5HX2 - chains D and F of the 9 polymer chains in the assembly; structure by electron microscopy, 3.80 A resolution.

[Chain D]
Protein: Baseplate wedge protein gp6
Source organism: Enterobacteria phage T4
UniProtKB: P19060 (BP06_BPT4); residue numbers follow UniProt; this construct covers 1-660
Amino-acid sequence (660 residues; each row starts with the number of its first residue):
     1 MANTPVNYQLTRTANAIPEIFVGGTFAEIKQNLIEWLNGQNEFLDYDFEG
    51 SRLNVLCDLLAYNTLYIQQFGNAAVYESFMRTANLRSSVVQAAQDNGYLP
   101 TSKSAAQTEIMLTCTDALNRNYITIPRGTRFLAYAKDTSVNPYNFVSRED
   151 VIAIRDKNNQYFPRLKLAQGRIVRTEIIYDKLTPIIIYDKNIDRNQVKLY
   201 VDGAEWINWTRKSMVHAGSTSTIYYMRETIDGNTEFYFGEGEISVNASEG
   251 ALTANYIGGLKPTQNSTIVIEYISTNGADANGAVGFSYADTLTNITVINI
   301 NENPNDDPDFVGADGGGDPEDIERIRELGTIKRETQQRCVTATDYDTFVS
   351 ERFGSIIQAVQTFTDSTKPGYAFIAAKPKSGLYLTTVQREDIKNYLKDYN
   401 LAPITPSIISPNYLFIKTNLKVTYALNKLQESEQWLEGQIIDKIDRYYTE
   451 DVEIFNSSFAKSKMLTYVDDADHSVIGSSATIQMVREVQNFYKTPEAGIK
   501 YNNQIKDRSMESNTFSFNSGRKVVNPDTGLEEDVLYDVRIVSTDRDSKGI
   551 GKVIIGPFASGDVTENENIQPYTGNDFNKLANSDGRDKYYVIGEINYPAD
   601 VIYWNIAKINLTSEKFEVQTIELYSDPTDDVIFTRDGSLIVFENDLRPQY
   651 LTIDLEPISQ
Unresolved in the structure: 1-4, 245-253

[Chain F]
Protein: Baseplate wedge protein gp53
Source organism: Enterobacteria phage T4
UniProtKB: P16011 (BP53_BPT4); residue numbers follow UniProt; this construct covers 1-196
Amino-acid sequence (196 residues; numbered 1 to 196; the number before each row is that of its first residue):
     1 MLFTFFDPIEYAAKTVNKNAPTIPMTDIFRNYKDYFKRALAGYRLRTYYI
    51 KGSPRPEELANAIYGNPQLYWVLLMCNDNYDPYYGWITSQEAAYQASIQK
   101 YKNVGGDQIVYHVNENGEKFYNLISYDDNPYVWYDKGDKARKYPQYEGAL
   151 AAVDTYEAAVLENEKLRQIKIIAKSDINSFMNDLIRIMEKSYGNDK
Unresolved in the structure: 193-196

[Interface between chain D and chain F]
Contacting residue pairs - 25 pairs, chain D then chain F:
  I17(D) - V16(F)  hydrophobic
  Q69(D) - I23(F)
  Q69(D) - M25(F)
  F70(D) - M25(F)
  F70(D) - T26(F)
  A73(D) - Y11(F)  hydrogen bond (backbone-side chain)
  Y76(D) - Y11(F)
  Y76(D) - V16(F)  hydrophobic
  E77(D) - Y11(F)  hydrogen bond
  E77(D) - F29(F)
  R81(D) - T15(F)  hydrogen bond (backbone-side chain)
  T82(D) - T15(F)  hydrogen bond (backbone-side chain)
  T82(D) - V16(F)
  N84(D) - A13(F)
  N84(D) - K14(F)  hydrogen bond (side chain-backbone)
  N84(D) - T15(F)  hydrogen bond (side chain-backbone)
  L85(D) - F29(F)  hydrophobic
  L182(D) - A41(F)  hydrophobic
  I186(D) - R38(F)
  Y188(D) - K190(F)
  Y188(D) - S191(F)
  I230(D) - N31(F)
  D231(D) - Y35(F)  hydrogen bond
  D231(D) - S191(F)
  N233(D) - S191(F)
Other interface residues (no listed pair), chain D (22 interface residues in all): Y66, A83, Q91, P184, T229, R326
Other interface residues (no listed pair), chain F (21 interface residues in all): F3, I9, E10, I28, R30, G42

[Summary]
The interface between chain D and chain F involves 22 residues on one side and 21 on the other, with 7
hydrogen bonds. Polar pairs include A73(D)-Y11(F), E77(D)-Y11(F) and R81(D)-T15(F).
Chain D is Baseplate wedge protein gp6 and chain F is Baseplate wedge protein gp53, both from Enterobacteria
phage T4; the structure, In vitro assembled star-shaped hubless T4 baseplate, was determined by electron
microscopy.
